4BQB - chain A; structure by X-ray diffraction, 2.70 A resolution.

== Chain A ==
Name: Neogenin
From: Mus musculus
Notes: fragment: fn-type iii domains 5 and 6, residues 883-1133
Reference sequence: P97798 (NEO1_MOUSE); residues 883-1133 here = UniProt positions 883-1133
Chain sequence (264 residues; row label = number of the first residue in the row):
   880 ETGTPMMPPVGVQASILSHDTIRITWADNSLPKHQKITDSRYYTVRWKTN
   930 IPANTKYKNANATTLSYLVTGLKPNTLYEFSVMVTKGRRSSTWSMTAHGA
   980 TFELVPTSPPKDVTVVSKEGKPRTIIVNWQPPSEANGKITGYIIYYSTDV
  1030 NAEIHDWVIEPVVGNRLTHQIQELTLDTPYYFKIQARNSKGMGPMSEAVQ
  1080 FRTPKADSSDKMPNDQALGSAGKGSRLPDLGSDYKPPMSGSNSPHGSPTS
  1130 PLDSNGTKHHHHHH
Not modelled in the structure: 880-883, 912-916, 1084-1143
Covalently attached groups: N-acetylglucosamine (NAG) linked to Asn940
Differences from the reference sequence: expression tag (880-882, 1134-1143)
UniProt features mapped onto this chain:
  - glycosylation: Asn940 (N-linked (GlcNAc...) asparagine)

== In short ==
N-acetylglucosamine is covalently linked to Asn940.
Chain A is Neogenin (Mus musculus); the structure, Crystal structure of the FN5 and FN6 domains of NEO1, form
2, was determined by X-ray diffraction together with 4BQ6, 4BQ7, 4BQ8, 4BQ9 and 4BQC from the same study.
